PDB entry 7B57 | X-ray diffraction, 1.95 A resolution | chains B and A

# Chain B
Protein: Calcium/calmodulin-dependent protein kinase type II subunit alpha
Source organism: Mus musculus
Notes: EC 2.7.11.17
UniProt: P11798 (KCC2A_MOUSE); residues 1-315 here = UniProt positions 1-315
Sequence (317 residues; row label = number of the first residue in the row; numbers below 1 keep their minus sign (Ser-1 is residue -1)):
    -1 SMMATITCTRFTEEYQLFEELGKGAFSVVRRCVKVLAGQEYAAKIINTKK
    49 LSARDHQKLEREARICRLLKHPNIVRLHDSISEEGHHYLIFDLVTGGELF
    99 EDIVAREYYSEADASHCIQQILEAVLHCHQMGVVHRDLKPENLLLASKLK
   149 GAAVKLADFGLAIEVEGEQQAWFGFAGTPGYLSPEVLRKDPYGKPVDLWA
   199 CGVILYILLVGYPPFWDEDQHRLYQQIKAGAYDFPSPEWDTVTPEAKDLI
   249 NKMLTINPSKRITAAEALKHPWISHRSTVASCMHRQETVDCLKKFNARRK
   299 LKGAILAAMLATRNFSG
Not modelled in the structure: -1 to 4, 308-315
Sequence notes: expression tag (-1 to 0); engineered mutation Ala305 (Thr in P11798), Ala306 (Thr in P11798)
UniProt features mapped onto this chain:
  - region: Leu290 to Lys300 (Calmodulin-binding), Thr310 to Gly315 (Interaction with BAALC)
  - active site: Asp135 (Proton acceptor)
  - binding site (ATP): Leu19 to Val27, Lys42
  - modified residue: Tyr13 (Phosphotyrosine), Ser257 (Phosphoserine), Thr286 (Phosphothreonine)
  - mutagenesis: Glu183 (E183V: Decreased protein abundance. Decreased autophosphorylation. Changed subcellular localization. Homozygous mice for that mutation are hyperactive and display repetitive behaviors ...), Thr286 (T286A: Abolishes autophosphorylation. Loss of FOXO3 activation. Reduces association with DAGLA ...)
Metal / ion sites: Mg2+: Asp156 (together with ADP)
Ligand contacts: ADP (adenosine-5'-diphosphate): Leu19, Gly20, Lys21, Gly22, Ala23, Ser25, Val27, Ala40, Lys42, Val73, Phe89, Asp90, Leu91, Val92, Glu139, Asn140, Leu142, Asp156

# Chain A
Protein: Alpha-actinin-2
Source organism: Homo sapiens
UniProt: P35609 (ACTN2_HUMAN); residue numbers follow UniProt; this construct covers 825-894
Sequence (73 residues; each row starts with the number of its first residue):
   822 SNATDTAEQVIASFRILASDKPYILAEELRRELPPDQAQYCIKRMPAYSG
   872 PGSVPGALDYAAFSSALYGESDL
Not modelled in the structure: 822-826, 890-894
Sequence notes: expression tag (822-824)

# Interface between chain B and chain A
Residue-residue contacts - 24 pairs, chain B then chain A:
  Glu216(B) with Pro855(A); Pro856(A)
  Lys291(B) with Ile837(A)
  Lys292(B) with Ile837(A), hydrogen bond (side chain-backbone); Leu838(A); Ser840(A)
  Ala295(B) with Ser834(A); Ile837(A), hydrophobic
  Arg296(B) with Leu838(A); Glu853(A), salt bridge
  Lys298(B) with Gln830(A); Ser834(A)
  Leu299(B) with Val831(A); Ser834(A); Phe835(A); Leu838(A), hydrophobic
  Lys300(B) with Gln858(A)
  Ala302(B) with Val831(A), hydrophobic; Tyr889(A), hydrogen bond (backbone-side chain)
  Ile303(B) with Gln858(A); Cys862(A), hydrophobic
  Leu304(B) with Gln858(A)
  Met307(B) with Asp857(A); Tyr861(A)
Other interface residues (no listed pair), chain B (14 interface residues in all): Ala305, Ala306
Other interface residues (no listed pair), chain A (18 interface residues in all): Thr827, Leu854, Leu888

# Summary
The interface between chain B and chain A involves 14 residues on one side and 18 on the other, with 2
hydrogen bonds and 1 salt bridge. Polar contacts include Arg296(B)-Glu853(A), Lys292(B)-Ile837(A) and
Ala302(B)-Tyr889(A). Chain B binds ADP.
Chain B is Calcium/calmodulin-dependent protein kinase type II subunit alpha (Mus musculus) and chain A is
Alpha-actinin-2 (Homo sapiens); the structure, Crystal structure of CaMKII-actinin complex bound to ADP, was
determined by X-ray diffraction.
